Entry 1PH1 (X-ray diffraction, 2.51 A resolution); this record covers chains G and A of the 5 polymer chains in the assembly.

Chain G:
Molecule: 13-nt DNA strand
Sequence (13 nucleotides; numbered 1 to 13; the number before each row is that of its first residue):
     1 GGGGTTTTGG GGT

Chain A:
Protein: Telomere-binding protein alpha subunit
Organism: Sterkiella nova
Reference sequence: P29549 (TEBA_OXYNO); residues 35-495 here = UniProt positions 35-495
Amino-acid sequence (461 residues; numbered 35 to 495; the number before each row is that of its first residue):
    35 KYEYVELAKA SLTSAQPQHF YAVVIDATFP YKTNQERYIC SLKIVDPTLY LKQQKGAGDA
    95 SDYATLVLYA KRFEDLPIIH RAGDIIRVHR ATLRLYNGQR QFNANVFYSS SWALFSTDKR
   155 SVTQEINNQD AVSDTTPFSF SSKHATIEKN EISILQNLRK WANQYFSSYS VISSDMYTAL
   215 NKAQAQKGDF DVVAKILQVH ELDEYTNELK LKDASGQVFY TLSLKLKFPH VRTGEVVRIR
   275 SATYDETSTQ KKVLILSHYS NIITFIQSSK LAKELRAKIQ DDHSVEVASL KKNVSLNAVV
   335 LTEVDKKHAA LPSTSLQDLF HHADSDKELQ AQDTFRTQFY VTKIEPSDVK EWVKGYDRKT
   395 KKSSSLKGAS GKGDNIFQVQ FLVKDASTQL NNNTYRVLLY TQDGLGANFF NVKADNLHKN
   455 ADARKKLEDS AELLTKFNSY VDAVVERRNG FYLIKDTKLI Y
Not modelled in the structure: 88-92
What the authors report for this chain:
  - binding site for the 13-nt DNA strand: Lys66

Interface between chain G and chain A:
Residue-residue contacts - 8 pairs, chain G then chain A:
  DG3(G) - Lys105(A)  hydrogen bond to the phosphate
  DG4(G) - Lys105(A)  salt bridge to the phosphate
  DG4(G) - Phe141(A)  sugar contact
  DG4(G) - Tyr142(A)  hydrogen bond to the base
  DT5(G) - Asn139(A)  hydrogen bond to the phosphate
  DT5(G) - Phe141(A)  phosphate contact
  DT5(G) - Tyr142(A)  phosphate contact
  DT7(G) - Tyr142(A)  base contact

In short:
Chain G and chain A each contribute 4 residues to their interface; the contacts include 3 hydrogen bonds and 1
salt bridge. Among the polar pairs are DG4(G)-Tyr142(A), DG3(G)-Lys105(A) and DT5(G)-Asn139(A). The paper
reports a binding site for the 13-nt DNA strand at Lys66(A).
Here chain G is a 13-nt DNA strand and chain A is Telomere-binding protein alpha subunit (Sterkiella nova).
Entry 1PH1 (Crystal structure of the oxytricha nova telomere end-binding protein complexed with noncognate
ssdna ggggttttggggt) was determined by X-ray diffraction together with 1PA6, 1PH2, 1PH3, 1PH5, 1PH6, 1PH7 and
3 further entries from the same study.
